8YNI - chains K and L of the 11 polymer chains in the assembly; structure by electron microscopy, 3.66 A resolution.

== Chain K ==
Protein: CASP8 and FADD-like apoptosis regulator subunit p43
Source organism: Homo sapiens
Reference sequence: O15519 (CFLAR_HUMAN); numbering as in UniProt (aligned over 1-181)
Amino-acid sequence (181 residues; row label = number of the first residue in the row):
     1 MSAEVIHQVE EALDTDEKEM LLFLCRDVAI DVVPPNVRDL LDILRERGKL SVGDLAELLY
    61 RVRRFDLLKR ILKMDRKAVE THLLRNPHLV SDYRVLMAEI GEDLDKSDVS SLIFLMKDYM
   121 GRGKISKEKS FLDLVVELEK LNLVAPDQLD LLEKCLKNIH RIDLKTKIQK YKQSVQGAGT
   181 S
Not modelled in the structure: 176-181

== Chain L ==
Protein: FAS-associated death domain protein
Source organism: Homo sapiens
Reference sequence: Q13158 (FADD_HUMAN); numbering as in UniProt (aligned over 1-208)
Amino-acid sequence (216 residues; numbered 1 to 216; the number before each row is that of its first residue):
     1 MDPFLVLLHS VSSSLSSSEL TELKGLCLGR VGKRKLERVQ SGLDLFSMLL EQNDLEPGHT
    61 ELLRELLASL RRHDLLRRVD DFEAGAAAGA APGEEDLCAA FNVICDNVGK DWRRLARQLK
   121 VSDTKIDSIE DRYPRNLTER VRESLRIWKN TEKENATVAH LVGALRSCQM NLVADLVQEV
   181 QQARDLQNRS GAMSPMSWNS DASTSEASLE HHHHHH
Not modelled in the structure: 85-216
Differences from the reference sequence: engineered mutation G25 (Phe in Q13158); expression tag (209-216)
Curated features (UniProtKB/Swiss-Prot):
  - modified residue: S194 (Phosphoserine)
  - glycosylation: R117 (Microbial infection: N-beta-linked (GlcNAc) arginine)
  - natural variant: C105 (C105W: In IEHDCM)
  - mutagenesis: S12 (S12R: Loss of interaction with CASP8), K33 (K33E: Loss of self-association), R38 (R38A: Loss of interaction with CASP8), D44 (D44R: Loss of interaction with CASP8. Abolishes induction of apoptosis. Decreased interaction with FAS), E51 (E51R: Loss of interaction with CASP8), R117 (R117A: Abolished GlcNAcylation by E.coli NleB1; R117E: Loss of interaction with FAS), V121 (V121N: Loss of interaction with FAS), D123 (D123R: Strongly decreased interaction with FAS), R135 (R135E: Strongly decreased interaction with FAS), R142 (R142E: Decreased interaction with FAS), L172 (L172A/E: Loss of interaction with FAS; L172K: Strongly decreased interaction with FAS), D175 (D175K: Strongly decreased interaction with FAS), 1 further mutagenesis entry in UniProt
Reported in the primary citation:
  - mutagenesis - K33E, E51R: decreased signaling in response to cFLIPL-expression-induced
  - mutagenesis - E37A, D74A: unchanged signaling in response to cFLIPL-expression-induced
  - mutagenesis - D74A: unchanged binding to purified binary complex
  - mutagenesis - K33E, E37A, E51R, D74A: abolished signaling in response to Casp-8
  - mutagenesis - R34A: unchanged signaling in response to Casp-8

== Chain K / chain L interface ==
Contacting residue pairs (16; chain K residue first):
  D16(K) with R38(L), salt bridge
  R63(K) with R30(L), hydrogen bond (side chain-backbone); Q52(L)
  R64(K) with E51(L), salt bridge
  F65(K) with E51(L); N53(L)
  D66(K) with E51(L)
  R76(K) with N53(L)
  G101(K) with R34(L), hydrogen bond (backbone-side chain)
  E102(K) with G32(L); K33(L); R34(L); K35(L), salt bridge
  L104(K) with R34(L)
  D105(K) with E37(L)
  F131(K) with R34(L)
Other interface residues (no listed pair), chain K (15 interface residues in all): E17, D103, K106, S130
Other interface residues (no listed pair), chain L (11 interface residues in all): L50
From the paper, about this interface:
  - interface residues, chain L: K33(L), E37(L)

== Overview ==
Chain K and chain L form an interface of 15 and 11 residues respectively; the contacts include 2 hydrogen
bonds and 3 salt bridges. Polar contacts include D16(K)-R38(L), R64(K)-E51(L) and E102(K)-K35(L). The paper
reports that K33E, E37A and E51R of chain L, among others, abolish signaling in response to Casp-8; interface
residues K33(L) and E37(L); 5 substitutions were tested in all.
Here chain K is CASP8 and FADD-like apoptosis regulator subunit p43 and chain L is FAS-associated death domain
protein, both from Homo sapiens. Entry 8YNI (Structure of the FADD/Caspase-8/cFLIP death effector domain
assembly) was determined by electron microscopy together with 8YM4, 8YM5, 8YM6, 8YNK, 8YNL, 8YNM and 8YNN from
the same study.
